PDB entry 6O7W | electron microscopy, 7.00 A resolution (low resolution: residue-level contacts below are approximate; hydrogen-bond / salt-bridge calls are withheld) | chains C and B of the 31 polymer chains in the assembly

== Chain C ==
Molecule: Vacuolar ATP synthase catalytic subunit A
Organism: Saccharomyces cerevisiae (strain RM11-1a)
UniProt: B3LH69 (B3LH69_YEAS1); residues 0-616 here correspond to UniProt positions 1-617 (UniProt number = residue number + 1)
Amino-acid sequence (639 residues; numbered 0 to 638; the number before each row is that of its first residue; numbering starts at 0):
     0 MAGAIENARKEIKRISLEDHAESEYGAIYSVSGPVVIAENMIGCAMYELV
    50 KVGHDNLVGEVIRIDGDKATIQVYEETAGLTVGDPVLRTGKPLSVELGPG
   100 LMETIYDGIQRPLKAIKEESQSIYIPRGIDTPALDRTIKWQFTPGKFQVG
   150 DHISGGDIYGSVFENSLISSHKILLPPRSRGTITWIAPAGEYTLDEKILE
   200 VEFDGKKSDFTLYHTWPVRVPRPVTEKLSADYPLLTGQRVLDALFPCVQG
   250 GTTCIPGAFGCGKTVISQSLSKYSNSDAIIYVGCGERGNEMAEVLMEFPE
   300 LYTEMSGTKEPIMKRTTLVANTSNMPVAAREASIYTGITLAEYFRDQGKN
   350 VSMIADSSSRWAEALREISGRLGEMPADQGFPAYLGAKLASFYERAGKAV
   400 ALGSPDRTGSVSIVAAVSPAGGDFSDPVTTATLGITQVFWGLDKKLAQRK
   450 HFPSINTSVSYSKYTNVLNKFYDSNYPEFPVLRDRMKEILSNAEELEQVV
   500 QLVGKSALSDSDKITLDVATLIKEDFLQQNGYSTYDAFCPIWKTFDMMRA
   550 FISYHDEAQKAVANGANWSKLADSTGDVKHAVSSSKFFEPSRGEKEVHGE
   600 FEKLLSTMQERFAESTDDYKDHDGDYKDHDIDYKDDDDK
Not modelled in the structure: 0-23, 617-638

== Chain B ==
Molecule: V-type proton ATPase subunit B
Organism: Saccharomyces cerevisiae (strain ATCC 204508 / S288c)
UniProt: P16140 (VATB_YEAST); numbering as in UniProt (aligned over 1-517)
Amino-acid sequence (517 residues; numbered 1 to 517; the number before each row is that of its first residue):
     1 MVLSDKELFAINKKAVEQGFNVKPRLNYNTVSGVNGPLVILEKVKFPRYN
    51 EIVNLTLPDGTVRQGQVLEIRGDRAIVQVFEGTSGIDVKKTTVEFTGESL
   101 RIPVSEDMLGRIFDGSGRPIDNGPKVFAEDYLDINGSPINPYARIYPEEM
   151 ISTGVSAIDTMNSIARGQKIPIFSASGLPHNEIAAQICRQAGLVRPTKDV
   201 HDGHEENFSIVFAAMGVNLETARFFKQDFEENGSLERTSLFLNLANDPTI
   251 ERIITPRLALTTAEYLAYQTERHVLTILTDMSSYADALREVSAAREEVPG
   301 RRGYPGYMYTDLSTIYERAGRVEGRNGSITQIPILTMPNDDITHPIPDLT
   351 GYITEGQIFVDRQLHNKGIYPPINVLPSLSRLMKSAIGEGMTRKDHGDVS
   401 NQLYAKYAIGKDAAAMKAVVGEEALSIEDKLSLEFLEKFEKTFITQGAYE
   451 DRTVFESLDQAWSLLRIYPKEMLNRISPKILDEFYDRARDDADEDEEDPD
   501 TRSSGKKKDASQEESLI
Not modelled in the structure: 1-28, 486-517

== How chain C and chain B interact ==
Pairs across the interface - 20 pairs, chain C then chain B:
  Gly-42(C) with Val-88(B)
  Cys-43(C) with Ile-86(B); Asp-87(B)
  Ala-44(C) with Ile-86(B)
  Met-45(C) with Gly-85(B); Ile-86(B)
  Arg-62(C) with Val-34(B)
  Ile-63(C) with Gly-33(B); Val-34(B)
  Gly-65(C) with Ser-32(B)
  Met-374(C) with Ala-293(B)
  Ala-382(C) with Arg-289(B); Glu-290(B); Ala-293(B)
  Ala-389(C) with Ala-245(B)
  Ser-390(C) with Ala-245(B); Asn-246(B)
  Thr-429(C) with Pro-338(B)
  Leu-432(C) with Ser-176(B)
  Gly-433(C) with Ser-176(B)
Other interface residues (no listed pair), chain C (17 interface residues in all): Glu-373, Ala-376, Glu-393
Other interface residues (no listed pair), chain B (19 interface residues in all): Asn-35, Ser-84, Gly-216, Leu-219, Gly-303

== In short ==
17 residues of chain C face 19 of chain B across their interface.
Chain C is Vacuolar ATP synthase catalytic subunit A (Saccharomyces cerevisiae (strain RM11-1a)) and chain B
is V-type proton ATPase subunit B (Saccharomyces cerevisiae (strain ATCC 204508 / S288c)); the structure,
Saccharomyces cerevisiae V-ATPase Stv1-V1VO State 2, was determined by electron microscopy (same publication
as 6O7T, 6O7U, 6O7V and 6O7X).
